PDB entry 8VO0 | electron microscopy, 3.30 A resolution | chains H and I of the 10 polymer chains in the assembly

Chain H:
Molecule: 157-nt DNA strand
From: Homo sapiens
Sequence (157 nucleotides; numbered 1 to 157; the number before each row is that of its first residue):
     1 CAGGATGTATATATCTGAGACGTGCCTGGAGACTAGGGAGTAATCCCCTT
    51 GGCGGTTTAAACGCGGGGGACAGCGCGTACGTGCGTTTTAGCGGTGCTAG
   101 AGCTGTCTACGACCAATTGAGCGGCCTGGGCACCGGGATTCTCCAGCCGC
   151 CGGCAGC

Chain I:
Molecule: Histone H3.2
From: Homo sapiens
UniProt: Q71DI3 (H32_HUMAN); residues 41-135 here correspond to UniProt positions 42-136 (UniProt number = residue number + 1)
Chain sequence (95 residues; each row starts with the number of its first residue):
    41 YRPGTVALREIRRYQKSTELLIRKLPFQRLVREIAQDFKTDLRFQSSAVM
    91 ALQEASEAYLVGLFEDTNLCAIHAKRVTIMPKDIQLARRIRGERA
Not modelled in the structure: 41-45
UniProt features mapped onto this chain:
  - modified residue: Tyr41 (Phosphotyrosine), Lys56 (N6,N6,N6-trimethyllysine), Ser57 (Phosphoserine), Lys64 (N6-(2-hydroxyisobutyryl)lysine), Lys79 (N6,N6,N6-trimethyllysine), Thr80 (Phosphothreonine), Ser86 (Phosphoserine), Thr107 (Phosphothreonine), Lys115 (N6-acetyllysine), Lys122 (N6-(2-hydroxyisobutyryl)lysine)
  - lipidation: Cys110 (S-palmitoyl cysteine)

How chain H and chain I interact:
Residue-residue contacts - 9 pairs, chain H then chain I:
  DG51(H) with Arg72(I), salt bridge to the phosphate; Phe84(I), phosphate contact
  DA60(H) with Arg63(I), hydrogen bond to the phosphate
  DA61(H) with Arg63(I), salt bridge to the phosphate
  DA70(H) with Val117(I), phosphate contact
  DC71(H) with Arg116(I), phosphate contact; Val117(I), hydrogen bond to the phosphate; Thr118(I), hydrogen bond to the phosphate
  DA72(H) with Met120(I), phosphate contact
Other interface residues (no listed pair), chain H (7 interface residues in all): DT50
Other interface residues (no listed pair), chain I (9 interface residues in all): Arg83, Gln85

In short:
The interface between chain H and chain I involves 7 residues on one side and 9 on the other, with 3 hydrogen
bonds and 2 salt bridges. Among the polar pairs are DA60(H)-Arg63(I), DC71(H)-Val117(I) and DC71(H)-Thr118(I).
Here chain H is a 157-nt DNA strand and chain I is Histone H3.2, both from Homo sapiens. Entry 8VO0
(H3K36me3-modified nucleosome bound to PRC2_AJ1-450 with histone H3 tail disengaged) was determined by
electron microscopy (same publication as 8VMI, 8VMJ, 8VML, 8VMN, 8VNV, 8VNZ and 8VOB).
